Entry 6B2D (X-ray diffraction, 3.01 A resolution); this record covers chains A and B of the 4 polymer chains in the assembly.

# Chain A (and B)
Protein: Fluoride ion transporter CrcB
From: Escherichia coli
Notes: chain B of this document is another copy of the same molecule, construct and numbering; everything in this record applies to it too
Reference sequence: Q6J5N4 (Q6J5N4_ECOLX); residues 1-126 here = UniProt positions 1-126
Chain sequence (126 residues; numbered 1 to 126; the number before each row is that of its first residue):
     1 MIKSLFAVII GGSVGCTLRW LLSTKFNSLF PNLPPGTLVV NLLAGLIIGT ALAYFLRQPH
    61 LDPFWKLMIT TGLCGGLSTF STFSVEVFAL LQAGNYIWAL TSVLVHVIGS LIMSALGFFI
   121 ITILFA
Unresolved in the structure: 1, 126 (chain B: 126)
Construct notes: engineered mutation Lys-25 (Arg in Q6J5N4), Ser-114 (Thr in Q6J5N4)
Metal / ion sites: Na+: Gly-75, Ser-78 (shared with Gly-75(B), Ser-78(B) of chain B)
From the paper describing this entry:
  - binding site for fluoride ion: Phe-83, His-106

# Chain A / chain B interface
Pairs across the interface (70; chain A residue first):
  Ser-4(A) / Trp-20(B)
  Leu-5(A) / Thr-17(B)
  Leu-5(A) / Trp-20(B)  hydrophobic
  Val-8(A) / Cys-16(B)
  Val-8(A) / Trp-20(B)  hydrophobic
  Ile-9(A) / Ser-13(B)
  Gly-12(A) / Cys-16(B)
  Ser-13(A) / Ile-9(B)
  Ser-13(A) / Ser-13(B)  hydrogen bond
  Cys-16(A) / Val-8(B)
  Cys-16(A) / Gly-12(B)
  Thr-17(A) / Leu-5(B)
  Thr-17(A) / Ile-9(B)
  Arg-19(A) / Thr-71(B)  hydrogen bond (side chain-backbone)
  Arg-19(A) / Gly-75(B)  hydrogen bond (side chain-backbone)
  Arg-19(A) / Gly-76(B)
  Trp-20(A) / Met-1(B)  hydrophobic
  Trp-20(A) / Ser-4(B)
  Trp-20(A) / Leu-5(B)  hydrophobic
  Trp-20(A) / Val-8(B)  hydrophobic
  Trp-20(A) / Leu-67(B)
  Trp-20(A) / Thr-71(B)
  Asn-41(A) / Phe-80(B)
  Ile-48(A) / Val-85(B)  hydrophobic
  Leu-52(A) / Phe-88(B)  hydrophobic
  Leu-67(A) / Trp-20(B)
  Thr-71(A) / Arg-19(B)  hydrogen bond (backbone-side chain)
  Cys-74(A) / Ser-81(B)  hydrogen bond (backbone-side chain)
  Gly-75(A) / Arg-19(B)  hydrogen bond (backbone-side chain)
  Gly-75(A) / Ser-78(B)
  Gly-75(A) / Ser-81(B)
  Gly-76(A) / Arg-19(B)
  Ser-78(A) / Gly-75(B)
  Ser-78(A) / Thr-79(B)
  Ser-78(A) / Phe-80(B)  hydrogen bond (side chain-backbone)
  Ser-78(A) / Ser-81(B)  hydrogen bond (side chain-backbone)
  Thr-79(A) / Ser-78(B)
  Thr-79(A) / Phe-80(B)
  Phe-80(A) / Asn-41(B)
  Phe-80(A) / Ser-78(B)  hydrogen bond (backbone-side chain)
  Phe-80(A) / Thr-79(B)
  Phe-80(A) / Phe-80(B)  hydrophobic
  Phe-80(A) / Phe-83(B)  hydrophobic
  Phe-80(A) / His-106(B)
  Phe-80(A) / Val-107(B)
  Phe-80(A) / Ser-110(B)
  Ser-81(A) / Cys-74(B)  hydrogen bond (side chain-backbone)
  Ser-81(A) / Gly-75(B)
  Ser-81(A) / Ser-78(B)  hydrogen bond (backbone-side chain)
  Phe-83(A) / Phe-80(B)  hydrophobic
  Ser-84(A) / Ser-110(B)  hydrogen bond
  Ser-84(A) / Leu-111(B)
  Val-85(A) / Ile-48(B)  hydrophobic
  Val-87(A) / Leu-111(B)  hydrophobic
  Phe-88(A) / Leu-52(B)  hydrophobic
  Phe-88(A) / Ala-115(B)  hydrophobic
  Gln-92(A) / Phe-118(B)
  Gln-92(A) / Phe-119(B)
  Val-103(A) / Val-107(B)  hydrophobic
  His-106(A) / Phe-80(B)
  Val-107(A) / Phe-80(B)
  Val-107(A) / Val-103(B)  hydrophobic
  Ser-110(A) / Phe-80(B)
  Ser-110(A) / Ser-84(B)  hydrogen bond
  Leu-111(A) / Ser-84(B)
  Leu-111(A) / Val-87(B)  hydrophobic
  Ala-115(A) / Phe-88(B)  hydrophobic
  Phe-118(A) / Phe-88(B)  hydrophobic
  Phe-118(A) / Gln-92(B)
  Phe-119(A) / Gln-92(B)
Interface residues without a listed pair, chain A (39 interface residues in all): Ala-44, Leu-91, Ser-114
Interface residues without a listed pair, chain B (40 interface residues in all): Ala-44, Leu-91, Ser-114

# Overview
Chain A and chain B form an interface of 39 and 40 residues respectively; the contacts include 13 hydrogen
bonds. Polar contacts include Ser-13(A)/Ser-13(B), Arg-19(A)/Thr-71(B) and Arg-19(A)/Gly-75(B). Gly-75(A) and
Ser-78(A) coordinate Na+. The paper reports a binding site for fluoride ion at Phe-83(A) and His-106(A).
Both chains are Fluoride ion transporter CrcB (Escherichia coli). Entry 6B2D (Crystal structure of fluoride
channel Fluc Ec2 T114S Mutant) was determined by X-ray diffraction, deposited together with 6B2B.
